PDB entry 1I6H | X-ray diffraction, 3.30 A resolution | chains A and E of the 12 polymer chains in the assembly

[Chain A]
Name: DNA-directed RNA polymerase II largest subunit
Organism: Saccharomyces cerevisiae
Notes: EC 2.7.7.6
UniProt: P04050 (RPB1_YEAST); numbering as in UniProt (aligned over 1-1733)
Sequence (1733 residues; row label = number of the first residue in the row):
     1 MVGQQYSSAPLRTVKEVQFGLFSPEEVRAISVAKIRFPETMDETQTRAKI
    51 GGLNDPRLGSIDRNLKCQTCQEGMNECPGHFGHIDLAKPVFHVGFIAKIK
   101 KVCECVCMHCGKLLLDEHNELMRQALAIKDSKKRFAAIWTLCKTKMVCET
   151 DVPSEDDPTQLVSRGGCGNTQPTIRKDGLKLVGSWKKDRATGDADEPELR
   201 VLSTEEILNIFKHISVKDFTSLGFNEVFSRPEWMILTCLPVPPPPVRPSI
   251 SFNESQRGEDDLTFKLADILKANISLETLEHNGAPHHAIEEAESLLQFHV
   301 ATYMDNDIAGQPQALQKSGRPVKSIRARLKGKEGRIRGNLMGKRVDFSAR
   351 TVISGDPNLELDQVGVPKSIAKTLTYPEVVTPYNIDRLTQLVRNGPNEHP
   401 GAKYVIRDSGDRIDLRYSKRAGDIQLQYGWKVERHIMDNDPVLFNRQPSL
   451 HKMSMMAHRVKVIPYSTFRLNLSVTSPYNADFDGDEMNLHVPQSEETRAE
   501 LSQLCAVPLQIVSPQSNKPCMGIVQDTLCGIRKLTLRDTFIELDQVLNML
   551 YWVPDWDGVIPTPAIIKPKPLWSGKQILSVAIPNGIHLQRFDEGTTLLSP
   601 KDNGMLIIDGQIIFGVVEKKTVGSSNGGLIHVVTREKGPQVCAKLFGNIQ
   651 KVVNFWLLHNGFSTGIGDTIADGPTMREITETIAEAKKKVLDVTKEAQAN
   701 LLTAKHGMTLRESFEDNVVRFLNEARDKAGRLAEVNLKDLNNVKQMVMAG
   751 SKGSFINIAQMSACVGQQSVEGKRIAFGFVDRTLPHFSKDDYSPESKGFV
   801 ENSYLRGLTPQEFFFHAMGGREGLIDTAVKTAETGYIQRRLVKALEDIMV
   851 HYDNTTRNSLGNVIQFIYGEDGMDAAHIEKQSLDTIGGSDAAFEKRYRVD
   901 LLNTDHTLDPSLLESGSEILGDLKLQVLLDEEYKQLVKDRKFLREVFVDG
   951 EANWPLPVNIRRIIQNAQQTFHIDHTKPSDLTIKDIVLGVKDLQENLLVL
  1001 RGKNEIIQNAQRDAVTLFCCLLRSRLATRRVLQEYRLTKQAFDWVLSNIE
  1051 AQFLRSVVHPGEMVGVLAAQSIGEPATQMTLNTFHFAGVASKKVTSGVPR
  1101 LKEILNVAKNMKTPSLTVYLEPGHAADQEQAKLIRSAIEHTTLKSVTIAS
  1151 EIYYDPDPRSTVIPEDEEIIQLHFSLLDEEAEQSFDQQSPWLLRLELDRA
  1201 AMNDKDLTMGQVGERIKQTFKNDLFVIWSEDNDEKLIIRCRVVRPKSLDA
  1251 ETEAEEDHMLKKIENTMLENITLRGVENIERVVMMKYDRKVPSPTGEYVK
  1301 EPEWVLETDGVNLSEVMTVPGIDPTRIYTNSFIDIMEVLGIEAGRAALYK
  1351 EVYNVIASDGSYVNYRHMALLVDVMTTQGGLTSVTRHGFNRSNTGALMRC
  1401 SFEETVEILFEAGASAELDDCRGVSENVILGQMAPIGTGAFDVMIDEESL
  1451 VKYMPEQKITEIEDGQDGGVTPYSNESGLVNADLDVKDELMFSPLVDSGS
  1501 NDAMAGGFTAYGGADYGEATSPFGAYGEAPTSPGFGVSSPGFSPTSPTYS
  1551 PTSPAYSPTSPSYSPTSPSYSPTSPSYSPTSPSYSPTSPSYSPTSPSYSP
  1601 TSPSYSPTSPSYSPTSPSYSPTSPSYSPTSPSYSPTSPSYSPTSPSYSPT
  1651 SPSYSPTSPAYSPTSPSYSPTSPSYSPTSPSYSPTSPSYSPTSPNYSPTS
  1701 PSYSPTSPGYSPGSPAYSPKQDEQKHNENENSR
Not modelled in the structure: 1, 155-160, 187-198, 250-258, 315-320, 1082-1091, 1177-1186, 1244-1253, 1446-1733
Swiss-Prot annotation at these positions:
  - region: P248 to D260 (Lid loop), N306 to K323 (Rudder loop), P810 to E822 (Bridging helix)
  - binding site (Zn(2+)): C67, C70, C77, H80, C107, C110, C148, C167
  - binding site (Mg(2+)): D481, D483, D485
  - modified residue: T1471 (Phosphothreonine)
  - cross-link (Glycyl lysine isopeptide (Lys-Gly)): K695 (interchain with G-Cter in ubiquitin), K1246 (interchain with G-Cter in ubiquitin), K1350 (interchain with G-Cter in ubiquitin)
Ion coordination: Zn2+ site 1: C67, C70, H80; Zn2+ site 2: C110, C167; Mg2+: D481, D483, D485 (shared with 2 residues of chain R)
Reported in the primary citation:
  - binding site for the 13-nt DNA strand: K332, R337, G835, Y836, R1386, E1403
  - conformationally variable residues (loop rearrangement, order/disorder transition): R328 to D346, V1384 to V1406

[Chain E]
Name: DNA-directed RNA polymerase II 27KD polypeptide
Organism: Saccharomyces cerevisiae
Notes: EC 2.7.7.6
UniProt: P20434 (RPB5_YEAST); residue numbers follow UniProt; this construct covers 1-215
Sequence (215 residues; numbered 1 to 215; the number before each row is that of its first residue):
     1 MDQENERNISRLWRAFRTVKEMVKDRGYFITQEEVELPLEDFKAKYCDSM
    51 GRPQRKMMSFQANPTEESISKFPDMGSLWVEFCDEPSVGVKTMKTFVIHI
   101 QEKNFQTGIFVYQNNITPSAMKLVPSIPPATIETFNEAALVVNITHHELV
   151 PKHIRLSSDEKRELLKRYRLKESQLPRIQRADPVALYLGLKRGEVVKIIR
   201 KSETSGRYASYRICM
Not modelled in the structure: 1

[Interface between chain A and chain E]
Contacting residue pairs (80):
  R857(A) - Y168(E)  hydrogen bond (side chain-backbone)
  R857(A) - R169(E)
  R857(A) - L170(E)
  R857(A) - Q174(E)  hydrogen bond
  L860(A) - Q174(E)  hydrogen bond (backbone-side chain)
  G861(A) - Q174(E)
  N862(A) - Q174(E)
  V863(A) - L170(E)  hydrophobic
  V863(A) - Q174(E)  hydrogen bond (backbone-backbone)
  V863(A) - P176(E)
  Q865(A) - Y208(E)
  F866(A) - Y168(E)
  F866(A) - Y208(E)  hydrogen bond (backbone-side chain)
  F866(A) - A209(E)
  F866(A) - S210(E)
  F866(A) - Y211(E)
  G869(A) - T204(E)  hydrogen bond (backbone-side chain)
  E870(A) - R200(E)  salt bridge
  E870(A) - S202(E)  hydrogen bond
  E870(A) - T204(E)
  E870(A) - S205(E)  hydrogen bond (backbone-side chain)
  E870(A) - Y208(E)
  D871(A) - T204(E)
  F942(A) - G206(E)
  E945(A) - K201(E)  salt bridge
  F947(A) - E203(E)
  L956(A) - T204(E)
  N1004(A) - R167(E)
  I1006(A) - E163(E)
  I1006(A) - L164(E)  hydrophobic
  I1007(A) - Y168(E)
  D1013(A) - S205(E)
  D1013(A) - R207(E)
  D1013(A) - A209(E)
  A1014(A) - S205(E)
  L1017(A) - E203(E)
  L1017(A) - T204(E)
  L1017(A) - S205(E)
  L1017(A) - G206(E)
  M1317(A) - V142(E)
  T1318(A) - R11(E)  hydrogen bond
  T1318(A) - R14(E)  hydrogen bond (backbone-side chain)
  T1318(A) - V142(E)
  P1324(A) - V142(E)  hydrophobic
  P1324(A) - H147(E)  hydrogen bond (backbone-side chain)
  T1325(A) - H146(E)
  T1325(A) - H147(E)  hydrogen bond (backbone-side chain)
  T1325(A) - E148(E)  hydrogen bond (backbone-backbone)
  R1326(A) - E148(E)
  I1327(A) - H147(E)
  I1335(A) - L149(E)  hydrophobic
  E1337(A) - P183(E)
  V1338(A) - I144(E)
  V1338(A) - P183(E)
  L1339(A) - I144(E)  hydrophobic
  L1339(A) - H147(E)
  L1339(A) - V150(E)
  L1339(A) - V184(E)
  G1340(A) - D182(E)
  G1340(A) - P183(E)
  I1341(A) - D182(E)  hydrogen bond (backbone-side chain)
  E1342(A) - P151(E)
  E1342(A) - H153(E)
  E1342(A) - I198(E)
  E1342(A) - R200(E)  salt bridge
  E1342(A) - R212(E)  salt bridge
  A1343(A) - L149(E)
  R1345(A) - R200(E)
  A1346(A) - L149(E)  hydrophobic
  Y1349(A) - E203(E)  hydrogen bond
  Y1365(A) - S202(E)
  Y1365(A) - E203(E)
  Y1365(A) - T204(E)
  D1373(A) - R200(E)  salt bridge
  T1376(A) - R212(E)  hydrogen bond (backbone-side chain)
  T1377(A) - P176(E)
  T1377(A) - R177(E)  hydrogen bond (backbone-backbone)
  G1379(A) - R177(E)
  G1379(A) - Q179(E)
  N1393(A) - R177(E)
Interface residues without a listed pair, chain A (56 interface residues in all): D853, I867, V946, W954, A1010, V1015, V1319, Y1328, M1336, A1347, K1350, R1366, Q1378
Interface residues without a listed pair, chain E (42 interface residues in all): V141, S173, L175, I178

[In short]
56 residues of chain A and 42 residues of chain E are in contact, with 17 hydrogen bonds and 5 salt bridges.
Polar contacts include E870(A)-R200(E), E945(A)-K201(E) and E1342(A)-R200(E). The paper reports a binding site
for the 13-nt DNA strand at K332(A), R337(A) and G835(A) among others; conformational variability at R328(A)
and V1384(A).
Here chain A is DNA-directed RNA polymerase II largest subunit and chain E is DNA-directed RNA polymerase II
27KD polypeptide, both from Saccharomyces cerevisiae. Entry 1I6H (RNA polymerase II elongation complex) was
determined by X-ray diffraction.
